Entry 7TKF (electron microscopy, 7.10 A resolution (low resolution: residue-level contacts below are approximate; hydrogen-bond / salt-bridge calls are withheld)); this record covers chains C and D of the 27 polymer chains in the assembly.

[Chain C]
Protein: ATP synthase subunit alpha
Source organism: Saccharomyces cerevisiae
Reference sequence: P07251 (ATPA_YEAST); residues 1-510 here correspond to UniProt positions 36-545 (UniProt number = residue number + 35)
Chain sequence (510 residues; numbered 1 to 510; the number before each row is that of its first residue):
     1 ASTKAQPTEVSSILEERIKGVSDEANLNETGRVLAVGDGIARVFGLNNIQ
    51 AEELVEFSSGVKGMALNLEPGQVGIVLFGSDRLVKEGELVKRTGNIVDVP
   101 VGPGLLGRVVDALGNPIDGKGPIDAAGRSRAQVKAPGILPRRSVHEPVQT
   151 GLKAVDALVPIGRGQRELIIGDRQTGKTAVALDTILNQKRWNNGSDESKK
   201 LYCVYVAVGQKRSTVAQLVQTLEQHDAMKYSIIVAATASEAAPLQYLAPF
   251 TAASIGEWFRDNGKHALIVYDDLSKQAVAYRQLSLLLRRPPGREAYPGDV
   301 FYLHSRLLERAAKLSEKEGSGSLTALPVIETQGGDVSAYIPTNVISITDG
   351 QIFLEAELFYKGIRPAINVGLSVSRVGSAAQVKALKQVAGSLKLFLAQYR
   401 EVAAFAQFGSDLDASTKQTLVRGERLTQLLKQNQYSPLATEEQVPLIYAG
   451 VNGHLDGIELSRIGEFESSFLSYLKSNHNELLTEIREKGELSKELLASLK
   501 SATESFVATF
Disordered / not traced: 1-11, 408-409, 510

[Chain D]
Protein: ATP synthase subunit beta
Source organism: Saccharomyces cerevisiae
Notes: EC 7.1.2.2
Reference sequence: P00830 (ATPB_YEAST); residues 1-478 here correspond to UniProt positions 34-511 (UniProt number = residue number + 33)
Chain sequence (478 residues; numbered 1 to 478; the number before each row is that of its first residue):
     1 ASAAQSTPITGKVTAVIGAIVDVHFEQSELPAILNALEIKTPQGKLVLEV
    51 AQHLGENTVRTIAMDGTEGLVRGEKVLDTGGPISVPVGRETLGRIINVIG
   101 EPIDERGPIKSKLRKPIHADPPSFAEQSTSAEILETGIKVVDLLAPYARG
   151 GKIGLFGGAGVGKTVFIQELINNIAKAHGGFSVFTGVGERTREGNDLYRE
   201 MKETGVINLEGESKVALVFGQMNEPPGARARVALTGLTIAEYFRDEEGQD
   251 VLLFIDNIFRFTQAGSEVSALLGRIPSAVGYQPTLATDMGLLQERITTTK
   301 KGSVTSVQAVYVPADDLTDPAPATTFAHLDATTVLSRGISELGIYPAVDP
   351 LDSKSRLLDAAVVGQEHYDVASKVQETLQTYKSLQDIIAILGMDELSEQD
   401 KLTVERARKIQRFLSQPFAVAEVFTGIPGKLVRLKDTVASFKAVLEGKYD
   451 NIPEHAFYMVGGIEDVVAKAEKLAAEAN
Disordered / not traced: 1-6, 476-478

[Interface between chain C and chain D]
Contacting residue pairs (14; chain C residue first):
  N47(C) - R72(D)
  I49(C) - L70(D)
  I49(C) - V71(D)
  Q50(C) - G69(D)
  Q50(C) - L70(D)
  A51(C) - G69(D)
  A51(C) - L70(D)
  L68(C) - A15(D)
  L68(C) - V16(D)
  L68(C) - I17(D)
  E69(C) - T14(D)
  P70(C) - T14(D)
  S337(C) - A314(D)
  S346(C) - A159(D)
Other interface residues (no listed pair), chain C (16 interface residues in all): L66, N67, I138, S305, R306, I345, S410
Other interface residues (no listed pair), chain D (16 interface residues in all): E68, T191, N195, M222, N223, M393

[Summary]
The chain C/chain D interface involves 16 residues from each chain.
Here chain C is ATP synthase subunit alpha and chain D is ATP synthase subunit beta, both from Saccharomyces
cerevisiae. Entry 7TKF (Yeast ATP synthase State 2binding(b) with 10 mM ATP backbone model) was determined by
electron microscopy (same publication as 7TJS, 7TJT, 7TJU, 7TJV, 7TJW, 7TJX and 30 further entries).
